PDB entry 7DCN | X-ray diffraction, 1.70 A resolution | chain A

== Chain A ==
Protein: Probable apo-citrate lyase phosphoribosyl-dephospho-CoA transferase
Organism: Escherichia coli
Notes: EC 2.7.7.61
UniProtKB: C3TJT2 (C3TJT2_ECOLX); residue numbers follow UniProt; this construct covers 1-183
Chain sequence (186 residues; row label = number of the first residue in the row; numbers below 1 keep their minus sign (Gly-2 is residue -2)):
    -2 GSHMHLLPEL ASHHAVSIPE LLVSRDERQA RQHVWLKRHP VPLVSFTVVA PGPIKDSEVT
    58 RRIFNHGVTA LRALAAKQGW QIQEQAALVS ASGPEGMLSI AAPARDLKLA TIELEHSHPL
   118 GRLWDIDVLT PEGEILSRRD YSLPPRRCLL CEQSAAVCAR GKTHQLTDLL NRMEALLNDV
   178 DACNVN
Not modelled in the structure: 180-183
Modified positions: Mse1 (selenomethionine; parent Met); Mse94 (selenomethionine; parent Met); Mse170 (selenomethionine; parent Met)
Sequence notes: expression tag (-2 to 0)
Bound ions: Zn2+: Cys145, Cys148, Cys155, His161

== Summary ==
The Zn2+ site is built by Cys145, Cys148, Cys155 and His161.
Chain A is Probable apo-citrate lyase phosphoribosyl-dephospho-CoA transferase (Escherichia coli); the
structure, Apo-citrate lyase phosphoribosyl-dephospho-CoA transferase, was determined by X-ray diffraction
together with 7DCM from the same study.
